7TJT - chains F and G of the 7 polymer chains in the assembly; structure by electron microscopy, 3.20 A resolution.

== Chain F ==
Name: ATP synthase subunit beta
From: Saccharomyces cerevisiae
Notes: EC 7.1.2.2
UniProt: P00830 (ATPB_YEAST); residues 1-478 here correspond to UniProt positions 34-511 (UniProt number = residue number + 33)
Amino-acid sequence (478 residues; each row starts with the number of its first residue):
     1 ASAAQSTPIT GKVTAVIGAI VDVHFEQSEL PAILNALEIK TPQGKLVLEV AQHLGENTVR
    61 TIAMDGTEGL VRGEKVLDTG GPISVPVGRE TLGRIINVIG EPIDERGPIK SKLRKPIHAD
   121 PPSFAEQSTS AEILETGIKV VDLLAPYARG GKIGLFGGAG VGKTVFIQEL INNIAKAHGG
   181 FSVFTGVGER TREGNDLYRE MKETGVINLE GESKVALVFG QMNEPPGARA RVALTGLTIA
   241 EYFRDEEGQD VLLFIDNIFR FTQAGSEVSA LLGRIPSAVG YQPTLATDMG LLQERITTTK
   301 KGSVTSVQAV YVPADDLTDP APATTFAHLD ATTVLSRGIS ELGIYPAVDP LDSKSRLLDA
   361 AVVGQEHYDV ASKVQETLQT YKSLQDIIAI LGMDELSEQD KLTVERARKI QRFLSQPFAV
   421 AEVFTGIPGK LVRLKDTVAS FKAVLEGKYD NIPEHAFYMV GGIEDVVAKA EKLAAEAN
Disordered / not traced: 1-7, 476-478
Ligand contacts: ATP (adenosine-5'-triphosphate): S355, D359, Y368

== Chain G ==
Name: ATP synthase subunit gamma
From: Saccharomyces cerevisiae
UniProt: P38077 (ATPG_YEAST); residues 1-278 here correspond to UniProt positions 34-311 (UniProt number = residue number + 33)
Amino-acid sequence (278 residues; row label = number of the first residue in the row):
     1 ATLKEVEMRL KSIKNIEKIT KTMKIVASTR LSKAEKAKIS AKKMDEAEQL FYKNAETKNL
    61 DVEATETGAP KELIVAITSD KGLCGSIHSQ LAKAVRRHLN DQPNADIVTI GDKIKMQLLR
   121 THPNNIKLSI NGIGKDAPTF QESALIADKL LSVMKAGTYP KISIFYNDPV SSLSFEPSEK
   181 PIFNAKTIEQ SPSFGKFEID TDANVPRDLF EYTLANQMLT AMAQGYAAEI SARRNAMDNA
   241 SKNAGDMINR YSILYNRTRQ AVITNELVDI ITGASSLG
Disordered / not traced: 60-70, 192-203, 277-278

== How chain F and chain G interact ==
Residue-residue contacts - 11 pairs, chain F then chain G:
  I275(F) with S276(G)
  P276(F) with T272(G)
  A389(F) with N243(G), hydrogen bond (backbone-side chain)
  I390(F) with A240(G); N243(G), hydrogen bond (backbone-side chain); M247(G), hydrophobic
  L391(F) with L83(G), hydrophobic
  D394(F) with G85(G); S86(G)
  E395(F) with L83(G); G85(G)
Other interface residues (no listed pair), chain F (9 interface residues in all): D386, E398
Other interface residues (no listed pair), chain G (12 interface residues in all): R9, I13, I16, Q117

== Overview ==
9 residues of chain F and 12 residues of chain G are in contact; the contacts include 2 hydrogen bonds. Polar
contacts include A389(F)-N243(G) and I390(F)-N243(G). Ligands of chain F: ATP.
Here chain F is ATP synthase subunit beta and chain G is ATP synthase subunit gamma, both from Saccharomyces
cerevisiae. Entry 7TJT (Yeast ATP synthase F1 region State 1-3catalytic beta_tight open without exogenous ATP)
was determined by electron microscopy (same publication as 7TJS, 7TJU, 7TJV, 7TJW, 7TJX, 7TJY and 30 further
entries).
